Entry 7VP1 (X-ray diffraction, 2.90 A resolution); this record covers chains A and B of the 4 polymer chains in the assembly.

Chain A (and B):
Name: Transcription factor TCP10
Organism: Arabidopsis thaliana
Notes: chain B of this document is another copy of the same molecule, construct and numbering; everything in this record applies to it too
UniProt: O82277 (TCP10_ARATH); residues 1-87 here = UniProt positions 1-87
Amino-acid sequence (107 residues; row label = number of the first residue in the row; numbers below 1 keep their minus sign (Mse-19 is residue -19)):
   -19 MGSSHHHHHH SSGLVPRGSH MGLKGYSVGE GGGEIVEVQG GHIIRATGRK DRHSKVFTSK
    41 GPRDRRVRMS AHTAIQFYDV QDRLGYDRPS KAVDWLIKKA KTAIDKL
Disordered / not traced: -19 to 20, 28, 87 (chain B: -19 to 31, 86-87)
Modified residues: Mse-19 (selenomethionine); Mse1 (selenomethionine); Mse49 (selenomethionine)
Differences from the reference sequence: initiating methionine (-19); expression tag (-18 to 0); engineered mutation Mse49 (Leu in O82277)
Reported in the primary citation:
  - conformationally variable residues (order/disorder transition): Asp31, Arg32, His33, Arg48
  - binding site for the 12-nt DNA strand: His33

Interface between chain A and chain B:
Residue-residue contacts (71):
  Gly21(A) with Ile55(B)
  His22(A) with Ile55(B)
  Ile23(A) with Ala51(B), hydrophobic
  His33(A) with Arg48(B)
  Val36(A) with Ala51(B); Ile55(B), hydrophobic; Tyr58(B), hydrophobic
  Thr38(A) with Tyr58(B)
  Ser39(A) with Asp62(B), hydrogen bond
  Lys40(A) with Asp62(B)
  Arg43(A) with Tyr58(B); Gln61(B), hydrogen bond; Asp62(B), salt bridge
  Asp44(A) with Arg48(B), salt bridge; Tyr58(B), hydrogen bond (backbone-side chain)
  Arg45(A) with Val47(B); Arg48(B); Mse49(B), hydrogen bond (side chain-backbone); Ser50(B); Ala51(B); Ala54(B); Tyr58(B)
  Arg46(A) with Arg46(B); Val47(B); Arg48(B); Tyr58(B), hydrogen bond (backbone-side chain)
  Val47(A) with Arg45(B); Arg46(B); Val47(B), hydrogen bond (backbone-backbone); Tyr58(B); Pro69(B), hydrophobic
  Arg48(A) with Arg32(B); His33(B), hydrogen bond; Arg45(B); Arg46(B); Ser70(B)
  Mse49(A) with Arg45(B), hydrogen bond (backbone-side chain); Ser70(B)
  Ser50(A) with Arg45(B); Ser70(B), hydrogen bond (backbone-side chain)
  Ala51(A) with Arg45(B)
  Thr53(A) with Ser70(B); Val73(B); Asp74(B), hydrogen bond
  Ile55(A) with Phe37(B)
  Gln56(A) with Asp74(B)
  Tyr58(A) with Thr38(B); Arg43(B); Asp44(B), hydrogen bond (side chain-backbone); Val47(B)
  Gln61(A) with Arg43(B), hydrogen bond
  Asp62(A) with Thr38(B); Ser39(B); Lys40(B); Arg43(B), salt bridge
  Pro69(A) with Val47(B), hydrophobic
  Ser70(A) with Mse49(B); Ser50(B), hydrogen bond (side chain-backbone); Thr53(B), hydrogen bond
  Val73(A) with Mse49(B), hydrophobic; Thr53(B)
  Asp74(A) with Thr53(B), hydrogen bond
  Trp75(A) with Thr82(B)
  Ile77(A) with Gln56(B); Phe57(B)
  Lys79(A) with Thr82(B)
  Ala80(A) with Leu76(B), hydrophobic
  Ala83(A) with Trp75(B); Lys79(B)
  Ile84(A) with Val60(B), hydrophobic; Trp75(B)
Interface residues without a listed pair, chain A (41 interface residues in all): Ser34, His52, Ala54, Phe57, Val60, Arg63, Arg68, Leu76
Interface residues without a listed pair, chain B (36 interface residues in all): Val36, His52, Ile77, Ala83

Overview:
41 residues of chain A and 36 residues of chain B are in contact; the contacts include 15 hydrogen bonds and 3
salt bridges. Polar contacts include Arg43(A)-Asp62(B), Asp44(A)-Arg48(B) and Ser39(A)-Asp62(B). The paper
reports a binding site for the 12-nt DNA strand at His33(A); conformational variability at Asp31(A), Arg32(A)
and His33(A) among others.
Chain A and chain B are both Transcription factor TCP10 (Arabidopsis thaliana); the structure, Structure of a
transcription factor and DNA complex, was determined by X-ray diffraction, deposited together with 7VP2, 7VP4,
7VP5 and 7VP7.
